PDB entry 8JWT | electron microscopy, 3.40 A resolution | chains I and GA of the 40 polymer chains in the assembly

[Chain I (and GA)]
Protein: Capsid protein G8P
Source organism: Enterobacteria phage M13
Notes: chain GA of this document is another copy of the same molecule, construct and numbering; everything in this record applies to it too
UniProt: P69541 (CAPSD_BPM13); residues 1-50 here correspond to UniProt positions 24-73 (UniProt number = residue number + 23)
Chain sequence (50 residues; row label = number of the first residue in the row):
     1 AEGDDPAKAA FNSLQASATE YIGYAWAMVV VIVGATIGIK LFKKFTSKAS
Disordered / not traced: 1-4

[Interface between chain I and chain GA]
Pairs across the interface (16; chain I residue first):
  P6(I) with W26(GA), hydrophobic
  A7(I) with W26(GA), hydrophobic
  A10(I) with V30(GA), hydrophobic
  L14(I) with G34(GA); I37(GA), hydrophobic
  A18(I) with L41(GA), hydrophobic
  Y21(I) with G38(GA); L41(GA), hydrophobic; F45(GA), hydrophobic
  I22(I) with F45(GA), hydrophobic
  A25(I) with F45(GA), hydrophobic; A49(GA)
  M28(I) with S50(GA)
  V29(I) with A49(GA)
  I32(I) with A49(GA); S50(GA)

[In short]
11 residues of chain I and 9 residues of chain GA are in contact.
Chain I and chain GA are both Capsid protein G8P (Enterobacteria phage M13); the structure, Asymmetric middle
segment of the bacteriophage M13 mini variant, was determined by electron microscopy, deposited together with
8IXK, 8IXL and 8IXJ.
